PDB entry 7ZLW | X-ray diffraction, 2.20 A resolution | chains A and D of the 6 polymer chains in the assembly

# Chain A (and D)
Molecule: Nucleoside diphosphate kinase A
Organism: Mus musculus
Notes: EC 2.7.4.6; chain D of this document is another copy of the same molecule, construct and numbering; everything in this record applies to it too
UniProtKB: P15532 (NDKA_MOUSE); residue numbers follow UniProt; this construct covers 1-152
Sequence (156 residues; numbered -3 to 152; the number before each row is that of its first residue; numbers below 1 keep their minus sign (Gly-3 is residue -3)):
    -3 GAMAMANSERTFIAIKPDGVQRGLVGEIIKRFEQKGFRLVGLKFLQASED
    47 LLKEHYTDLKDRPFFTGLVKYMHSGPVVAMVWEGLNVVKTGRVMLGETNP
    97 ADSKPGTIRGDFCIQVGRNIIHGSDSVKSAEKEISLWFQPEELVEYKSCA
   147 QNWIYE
Not modelled in the structure: -3 to 0 (chain D: -3 to 1, 149-152)
Sequence notes: expression tag (-3 to 0)
Swiss-Prot annotation at these positions:
  - active site: His118 (Pros-phosphohistidine intermediate)
  - binding site (ATP): Lys12, Phe60, Arg88, Thr94, Arg105, Asn115
  - modified residue: Ser120 (Phosphoserine), Ser122 (Phosphoserine), Lys124 (N6-acetyllysine), Ser125 (Phosphoserine)
  - cross-link: Lys100 (Glycyl lysine isopeptide (Lys-Gly) (interchain with G-Cter in ubiquitin))
Small-molecule neighbours: ADP (adenosine-5'-diphosphate): Lys12, Tyr52, Leu55, Phe60, Leu64, Arg88, Thr94, Arg105, Val112, Gly113, Asn115
Reported in the primary citation:
  - binding site for ADP: Lys12, Phe60, Arg88, Arg105, Asn115
  - catalytic residues: His118 (citing earlier work)
  - mutagenesis - T94D: decreased catalytic activity
  - mutagenesis - T94D: abolished binding to CoA

# Interface between chain A and chain D
Pairs across the interface (46):
  Val16(A) with Tyr142(D)
  Gln17(A) with Tyr142(D); Lys143(D), hydrogen bond (side chain-backbone); Ser144(D); Cys145(D), hydrogen bond (side chain-backbone)
  Gly19(A) with Glu29(D)
  Leu20(A) with Glu29(D), hydrogen bond (backbone-side chain)
  Val21(A) with Ile25(D), hydrophobic; Glu29(D), hydrogen bond (backbone-side chain)
  Gly22(A) with Gly22(D); Ile25(D); Lys26(D); Glu29(D), hydrogen bond (backbone-side chain)
  Glu23(A) with Lys26(D), salt bridge
  Ile25(A) with Gly22(D); Ile25(D), hydrophobic
  Lys26(A) with Glu23(D), salt bridge
  Glu29(A) with Gly19(D); Leu20(D), hydrogen bond (side chain-backbone); Val21(D), hydrogen bond (side chain-backbone); Gly22(D), hydrogen bond (side chain-backbone)
  Leu35(A) with Phe40(D)
  Val36(A) with Phe40(D)
  Leu38(A) with Leu38(D), hydrophobic; Lys39(D); Phe40(D), hydrogen bond (backbone-backbone); Val74(D), hydrophobic
  Lys39(A) with Leu38(D)
  Phe40(A) with Leu35(D); Val36(D); Leu38(D), hydrogen bond (backbone-backbone); Val140(D); Tyr142(D)
  Pro72(A) with Val140(D), hydrophobic; Tyr142(D), hydrophobic
  Val74(A) with Leu38(D), hydrophobic
  Val140(A) with Phe40(D); Leu41(D), hydrophobic; Pro72(D), hydrophobic
  Tyr142(A) with Val16(D); Gln17(D); Phe40(D); Pro72(D), hydrophobic
  Lys143(A) with Gln17(D), hydrogen bond (backbone-side chain)
  Ser144(A) with Gln17(D)
  Cys145(A) with Gln17(D), hydrogen bond (backbone-side chain)
Other interface residues (no listed pair), chain A (27 interface residues in all): Gly37, Leu41, Glu138, Glu141, Ala146
Other interface residues (no listed pair), chain D (26 interface residues in all): Gly37, Gln42, Glu138

# Overview
Chain A and chain D form an interface of 27 and 26 residues respectively, with 12 hydrogen bonds and 2 salt
bridges. Polar pairs include Glu23(A)-Lys26(D), Gln17(A)-Lys143(D) and Gln17(A)-Cys145(D). Chain A binds ADP.
From the paper: the catalytic residue His118(A); T94D of chain A reduces catalytic activity.
Chain A and chain D are both Nucleoside diphosphate kinase A (Mus musculus); the structure, NME1 in complex
with ADP, was determined by X-ray diffraction (same publication as 7ZL8 and 7ZTK).
